Entry 1O1P (X-ray diffraction, 1.80 A resolution); this record covers chains A and D of the 3 polymer chains in the assembly.

# Chain A
Name: Hemoglobin Alpha chain
From: Homo sapiens
Reference sequence: P69905 (HBA_HUMAN); the construct has insertions or renumbered stretches relative to UniProt, so the offset changes along the chain: 1-141 = UniProt 1-141; 143-283 = UniProt 1-141
Amino-acid sequence (283 residues; row label = number of the first residue in the row):
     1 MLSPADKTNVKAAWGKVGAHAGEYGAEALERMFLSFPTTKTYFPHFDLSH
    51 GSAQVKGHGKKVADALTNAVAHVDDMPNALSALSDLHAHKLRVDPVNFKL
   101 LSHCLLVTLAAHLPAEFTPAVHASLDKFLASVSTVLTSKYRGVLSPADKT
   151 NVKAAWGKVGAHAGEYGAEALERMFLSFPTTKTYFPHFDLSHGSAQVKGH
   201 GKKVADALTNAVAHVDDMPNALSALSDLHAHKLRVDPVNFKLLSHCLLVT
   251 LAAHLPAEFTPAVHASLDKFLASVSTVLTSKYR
Construct notes: engineered mutation Met1 (Val in P69905); linker (142)
Bound ions: heme Fe site 1 near His87 (its only coordinating residue here); heme Fe site 2 near His229 (its only coordinating residue here)
Small-molecule neighbours:
  - heme (HEM), molecule 1: Met32, Thr39, Tyr42, Phe43, His45, Phe46, His58, Lys61, Val62, Ala65, Leu83, Leu86, His87, Leu91, Val93, Asn97, Phe98, Leu101, Leu105, Val132, Leu136
  - heme (HEM), molecule 2: Met174, Thr181, Tyr184, Phe185, His187, Phe188, His200, Lys203, Val204, Ala207, Leu225, Leu228, His229, Leu233, Val235, Asn239, Phe240, Leu243, Leu247, Val274, Leu278
Swiss-Prot annotation at these positions:
  - site (Not glycated): Lys61, Lys203

# Chain D
Name: Hemoglobin beta chain
From: Homo sapiens
Reference sequence: P68871 (HBB_HUMAN); numbering as in UniProt (aligned over 1-146)
Amino-acid sequence (146 residues; each row starts with the number of its first residue):
     1 MHLTPEEKSAVTALWGKVNVDEVGGEALGRLLVVYPWTQRFFESFGDLST
    51 PDAVMGNPKVKAHGKKVLGAFSDGLAHLDNLKGTFATLSELHADKLHVDP
   101 ENFRLLGKVLVCVLAHHFGKEFTPPVQAAYQKVVAGVANALAHKYH
Construct notes: engineered mutation Met1 (Val in P68871), Ala93 (Cys in P68871), Lys108 (Asn in P68871)
Bound ions: heme Fe near His92 (its only coordinating residue here)
Small-molecule neighbours: heme (HEM): Leu31, Thr38, Phe41, Phe42, Phe45, His63, Lys66, Val67, Ala70, Phe71, Phe85, Leu88, Leu91, His92, Leu96, Val98, Asn102, Phe103, Leu106, Val137, Leu141
Swiss-Prot annotation at these positions:
  - natural variant: Leu3 (H3L: In Graz; this construct carries the variant), Glu7 (E7A: In G-Makassar; E7K: In Hb C; E7Q: In Machida; E7V: In SKCA), Lys8 (E8K: In G-Siriraj; this construct carries the variant), Val11 (A11V: In Iraq-Halabja; this construct carries the variant), Gly16 (W16G: In Randwick; this construct carries the variant), Val23 (E23V: In D-Granada; this construct carries the variant), Gly24 (V24G: In Miyashiro; this construct carries the variant), Gly25 (G25D: In Moscva; G25R: In Riverdale-Bronx; G25V: In Savannah), Leu32 (L32P: In Yokohama), Val33 (L33V: In Muscat; this construct carries the variant), Arg40 (Q40R: In Tianshui; this construct carries the variant), Phe42 (F42Y: In Mequon; deletion: In Bruxelles), 11 further natural variant entries in UniProt

# Chain A / chain D interface
Residue-residue contacts - 61 pairs, chain A then chain D:
  Pro37(A) - His146(D)
  Thr38(A) - Pro100(D)
  Lys40(A) - His146(D)  hydrogen bond (side chain-backbone)
  Thr41(A) - His97(D)
  Thr41(A) - Asp99(D)
  Thr41(A) - Tyr145(D)
  Tyr42(A) - Arg40(D)
  Tyr42(A) - Asp99(D)  hydrogen bond
  Pro44(A) - His97(D)
  Leu91(A) - Arg40(D)  hydrogen bond (backbone-side chain)
  Arg92(A) - Trp37(D)
  Arg92(A) - Arg40(D)  hydrogen bond (backbone-side chain)
  Arg92(A) - Glu43(D)  salt bridge
  Asp94(A) - Trp37(D)  hydrogen bond
  Asp94(A) - Asp99(D)
  Asp94(A) - Glu101(D)
  Asp94(A) - Leu105(D)
  Pro95(A) - Trp37(D)
  Val96(A) - Glu101(D)
  Asn97(A) - Asp99(D)  hydrogen bond
  Tyr140(A) - Trp37(D)  hydrophobic
  Arg141(A) - Val34(D)  hydrogen bond (side chain-backbone)
  Arg141(A) - Tyr35(D)
  Arg141(A) - Trp37(D)
  Glu172(A) - Pro124(D)
  Arg173(A) - Phe122(D)  hydrogen bond (side chain-backbone)
  Arg173(A) - Thr123(D)
  Arg173(A) - Pro124(D)
  Arg173(A) - Gln127(D)  hydrogen bond
  Leu176(A) - Pro124(D)  hydrophobic
  Leu176(A) - Pro125(D)
  Leu176(A) - Ala128(D)
  Ser177(A) - Gln127(D)
  Ser177(A) - Ala128(D)
  Ser177(A) - Gln131(D)
  Phe178(A) - Gln131(D)
  His245(A) - Lys108(D)
  His245(A) - Val111(D)
  His245(A) - Gln131(D)  hydrogen bond
  Cys246(A) - Gln127(D)
  Val249(A) - Val111(D)  hydrophobic
  Val249(A) - Ala115(D)
  Val249(A) - Gln127(D)
  Ala252(A) - Cys112(D)
  Ala252(A) - Ala115(D)
  Ala252(A) - His116(D)
  Ala253(A) - Ala115(D)
  Ala253(A) - Gly119(D)
  Leu255(A) - His116(D)
  Pro256(A) - His116(D)  hydrogen bond (backbone-side chain)
  Phe259(A) - Arg30(D)  hydrogen bond (backbone-side chain)
  Phe259(A) - His116(D)
  Thr260(A) - Arg30(D)
  Pro261(A) - Arg30(D)
  Pro261(A) - Val33(D)
  Pro261(A) - Met55(D)  hydrophobic
  His264(A) - Arg30(D)  hydrogen bond
  His264(A) - Val34(D)
  His264(A) - Cys112(D)
  Ala265(A) - Val34(D)  hydrophobic
  Asp268(A) - Tyr35(D)
Other interface residues (no listed pair), chain A (35 interface residues in all): Val93, Leu248, Ala262
Other interface residues (no listed pair), chain D (34 interface residues in all): Glu26, Pro36, Gln39, Pro51, Val98, Lys120

# In short
Chain A and chain D form an interface of 35 and 34 residues respectively, with 13 hydrogen bonds and 1 salt
bridge. Polar pairs include Arg92(A)-Glu43(D), Lys40(A)-His146(D) and Tyr42(A)-Asp99(D). Ligands of chain A:
heme. Ligands of chain D: heme.
Chain A is Hemoglobin Alpha chain and chain D is Hemoglobin beta chain, both from Homo sapiens; the structure,
Deoxy hemoglobin (A-GLY-C:V1M; B,D:V1M,C93A,N108K), was determined by X-ray diffraction, deposited together
with 1O1I, 1O1J, 1O1K, 1O1L, 1O1M, 1O1N and 1O1O.
